4HEA - chains 4 and 6 of the 16 polymer chains in the assembly; structure by X-ray diffraction, 3.30 A resolution.

Chain 4:
Name: NADH-quinone oxidoreductase subunit 4
Organism: Thermus thermophilus
Notes: EC 1.6.5.3
UniProtKB: Q56220 (NQO4_THET8); residues 1-409 here = UniProt positions 1-409
Amino-acid sequence (409 residues; numbered 1 to 409; the number before each row is that of its first residue):
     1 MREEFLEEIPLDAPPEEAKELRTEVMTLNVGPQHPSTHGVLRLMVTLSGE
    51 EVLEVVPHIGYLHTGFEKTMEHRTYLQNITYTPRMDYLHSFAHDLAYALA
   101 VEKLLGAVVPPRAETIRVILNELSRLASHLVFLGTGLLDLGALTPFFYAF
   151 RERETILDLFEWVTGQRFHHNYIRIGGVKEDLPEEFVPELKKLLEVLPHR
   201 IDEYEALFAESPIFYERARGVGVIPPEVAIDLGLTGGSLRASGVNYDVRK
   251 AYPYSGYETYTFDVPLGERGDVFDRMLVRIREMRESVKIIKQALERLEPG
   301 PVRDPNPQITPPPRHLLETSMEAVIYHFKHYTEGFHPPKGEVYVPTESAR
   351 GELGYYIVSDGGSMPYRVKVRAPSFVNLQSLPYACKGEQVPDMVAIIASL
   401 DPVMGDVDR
Disordered / not traced: 1-25

Chain 6:
Name: NADH-quinone oxidoreductase subunit 6
Organism: Thermus thermophilus
Notes: EC 1.6.5.3
UniProtKB: Q56218 (NQO6_THET8); residue numbers follow UniProt; this construct covers 1-181
Amino-acid sequence (181 residues; numbered 1 to 181; the number before each row is that of its first residue):
     1 MALKDLFERDVQELEREGILFTTLEKLVAWGRSNSLWPATFGLACCAIEM
    51 MASTDARNDLARFGSEVFRASPRQADVMIVAGRLSKKMAPVMRRVWEQMP
   101 DPKWVISMGACASSGGMFNNYAIVQNVDSVVPVDVYVPGCPPRPEALIYA
   151 VMQLQKKVRGQAYNERGERLPPVAAWKRTRG
Disordered / not traced: 1-15, 65-69
UniProt features mapped onto this chain:
  - binding site ([4Fe-4S] cluster): Cys45, Cys46, Cys111, Cys140
Ion coordination: 4Fe-4S cluster Fe: Cys45, Cys46, Cys111, Cys140
Ligand contacts: 4Fe-4S cluster (SF4): Ala44, Cys45, Cys46, Gly82, Arg83, Gly109, Ala110, Cys111, Met117, Phe118, Gly139, Cys140, Pro141

Interface between chain 4 and chain 6:
Residue-residue contacts - 48 pairs, chain 4 then chain 6:
  Pro32(4) - Val91(6)  hydrophobic
  Gln33(4) - Gly42(6)
  His34(4) - Ala70(6)
  Val40(4) - Met88(6)  hydrophobic
  Ile59(4) - Lys87(6)  hydrogen bond (backbone-side chain)
  Gly60(4) - Lys87(6)
  Tyr61(4) - Ser85(6)
  Tyr61(4) - Lys87(6)
  Tyr61(4) - Met88(6)
  Leu62(4) - Leu43(6)
  Leu62(4) - Arg83(6)
  His63(4) - Ser85(6)
  His63(4) - Tyr121(6)  hydrogen bond
  His63(4) - Ala122(6)
  His63(4) - Ile123(6)
  Thr64(4) - Arg83(6)  hydrogen bond
  Thr64(4) - Phe118(6)
  Thr64(4) - Asn120(6)  hydrogen bond (backbone-side chain)
  Thr64(4) - Ala122(6)
  Thr64(4) - Ile123(6)
  Gly65(4) - Tyr121(6)
  Phe66(4) - Arg83(6)
  Phe66(4) - Phe118(6)  hydrophobic
  Lys68(4) - Tyr121(6)
  Thr69(4) - Asn120(6)  hydrogen bond
  Arg73(4) - Met117(6)  hydrogen bond (side chain-backbone)
  Thr80(4) - Met117(6)
  Tyr81(4) - Met117(6)  hydrogen bond (side chain-backbone)
  Tyr81(4) - Phe118(6)  hydrophobic
  Arg84(4) - Arg83(6)  hydrogen bond (backbone-side chain)
  Arg84(4) - Met117(6)
  Arg84(4) - Cys140(6)  hydrogen bond
  Tyr87(4) - Leu43(6)
  Tyr87(4) - Ala44(6)
  Tyr87(4) - Cys45(6)
  Tyr87(4) - Ile48(6)  hydrophobic
  Leu88(4) - Ile48(6)  hydrophobic
  Phe147(4) - Asp55(6)
  Phe150(4) - Ala52(6)  hydrophobic
  Phe150(4) - Asp55(6)
  Glu161(4) - Arg143(6)  salt bridge
  Arg167(4) - Glu49(6)  salt bridge
  Arg167(4) - Arg143(6)
  Phe168(4) - Glu49(6)
  Phe168(4) - Pro141(6)  hydrophobic
  His169(4) - Cys45(6)  hydrogen bond
  His169(4) - Cys140(6)
  His169(4) - Pro141(6)
Also at the interface, not in a pair above, chain 4 (31 interface residues in all): Met85, Thr135, Phe146, Arg153, Gln166
Also at the interface, not in a pair above, chain 6 (28 interface residues in all): Phe41, Met51, Thr54, Val95, Pro144

Summary:
31 residues of chain 4 face 28 of chain 6 across their interface; the contacts include 10 hydrogen bonds and 2
salt bridges. Among the polar pairs are Glu161(4)-Arg143(6), Arg167(4)-Glu49(6) and Ile59(4)-Lys87(6). Chain 6
binds 4Fe-4S cluster.
Here chain 4 is NADH-quinone oxidoreductase subunit 4 and chain 6 is NADH-quinone oxidoreductase subunit 6,
both from Thermus thermophilus. Entry 4HEA (Crystal structure of the entire respiratory complex I from Thermus
thermophilus) was determined by X-ray diffraction, deposited together with 4HE8.
